PDB entry 3ZTR | X-ray diffraction, 2.30 A resolution | chains A and C of the 4 polymer chains in the assembly

# Chain A (and C)
Protein: Nucleoside diphosphate kinase
Organism: Aquifex aeolicus
Notes: EC 2.7.4.6; chain C of this document is another copy of the same molecule, construct and numbering; everything in this record applies to it too
Reference sequence: O67528 (NDK_AQUAE); residues 1-142 here = UniProt positions 1-142
Chain sequence (142 residues; row label = number of the first residue in the row):
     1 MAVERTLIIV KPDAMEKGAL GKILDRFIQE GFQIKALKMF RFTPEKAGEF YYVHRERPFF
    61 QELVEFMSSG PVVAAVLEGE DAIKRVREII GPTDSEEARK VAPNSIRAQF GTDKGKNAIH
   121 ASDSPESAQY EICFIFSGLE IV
Disordered / not traced: 1
UniProt features mapped onto this chain:
  - active site: H120 (Pros-phosphohistidine intermediate)
  - binding site (ATP): K11, F59, R87, T93, R107, N117

# Chain A / chain C interface
Cross-chain cystine bridges: C133(A)-C133(C)
Residue-residue contacts - 26 pairs, chain A then chain C:
  F40(A) - L139(C)  hydrophobic
  K46(A) - G138(C)  hydrogen bond (side chain-backbone)
  K46(A) - I141(C)  hydrogen bond (side chain-backbone)
  Q129(A) - Q129(C)
  C133(A) - C133(C)  disulfide
  C133(A) - S137(C)
  C133(A) - G138(C)  hydrogen bond (backbone-backbone)
  F134(A) - S137(C)
  F134(A) - G138(C)  hydrogen bond (backbone-backbone)
  F134(A) - L139(C)  hydrogen bond (backbone-backbone)
  I135(A) - S137(C)
  I135(A) - L139(C)
  F136(A) - S137(C)
  S137(A) - C133(C)
  S137(A) - F134(C)
  S137(A) - I135(C)
  S137(A) - F136(C)
  S137(A) - S137(C)
  G138(A) - K46(C)  hydrogen bond (backbone-side chain)
  G138(A) - C133(C)  hydrogen bond (backbone-backbone)
  G138(A) - F134(C)  hydrogen bond (backbone-backbone)
  L139(A) - K38(C)
  L139(A) - F40(C)  hydrophobic
  L139(A) - F134(C)  hydrogen bond (backbone-backbone)
  L139(A) - I135(C)
  I141(A) - K46(C)  hydrogen bond (backbone-side chain)
Interface residues without a listed pair, chain A (15 interface residues in all): K38, F42, E140, V142
Interface residues without a listed pair, chain C (14 interface residues in all): F42, E140

# In short
Chain A and chain C form an interface of 15 and 14 residues respectively; the contacts include 1 disulfide
bond and 10 hydrogen bonds. Polar pairs include K46(A)-G138(C), K46(A)-I141(C) and C133(A)-G138(C). Curated
annotation (UniProt) lists active-site residue H120(A) and 6 ATP-binding residues on chain A.
Both chains are Nucleoside diphosphate kinase (Aquifex aeolicus). Entry 3ZTR (Hexagonal form P6122 of the
Aquifex aeolicus nucleoside diphosphate kinase (FIRST STAGE OF RADIATION DAMAGE)) was determined by X-ray
diffraction together with 3ZTO, 3ZTP, 3ZTS and 3ZTQ from the same study.
